6ND4 - chains 2 and b of the 30 polymer chains in the assembly; structure by electron microscopy, 4.30 A resolution (low resolution: residue-level contacts below are approximate; hydrogen-bond / salt-bridge calls are withheld).

# Chain 2
Molecule: U3 snoRNA
From: Saccharomyces cerevisiae BY4741
Sequence (146 nucleotides; row label = number of the first residue in the row; note: 165 numbers in that range are skipped by the numbering (no residue carries them; nothing is unmodelled there)):
    23 AGGAUC
    30 AGGAAUCGUC ACUCUUUGAC UCUUCAAAAG AGCCACUGAA UCCAACUUGG UUGAUGAGUC
    90 CCAUAACCUU UGUACCC
   110 AGUGAGAAA
   200 CCGU
   246 AUGGCGCGAU GAUCU
   263 ACCCA
   304 UGGGUGGGUA CAAAUGGCAG UCUGACAAGU

# Chain b
Molecule: Nop58
From: Saccharomyces cerevisiae BY4741
Sequence (503 residues; each row starts with the number of its first residue; note: 8 numbers in that range are skipped by the numbering (no residue carries them; nothing is unmodelled there); X marks 124 residues of unknown identity (built as UNK)):
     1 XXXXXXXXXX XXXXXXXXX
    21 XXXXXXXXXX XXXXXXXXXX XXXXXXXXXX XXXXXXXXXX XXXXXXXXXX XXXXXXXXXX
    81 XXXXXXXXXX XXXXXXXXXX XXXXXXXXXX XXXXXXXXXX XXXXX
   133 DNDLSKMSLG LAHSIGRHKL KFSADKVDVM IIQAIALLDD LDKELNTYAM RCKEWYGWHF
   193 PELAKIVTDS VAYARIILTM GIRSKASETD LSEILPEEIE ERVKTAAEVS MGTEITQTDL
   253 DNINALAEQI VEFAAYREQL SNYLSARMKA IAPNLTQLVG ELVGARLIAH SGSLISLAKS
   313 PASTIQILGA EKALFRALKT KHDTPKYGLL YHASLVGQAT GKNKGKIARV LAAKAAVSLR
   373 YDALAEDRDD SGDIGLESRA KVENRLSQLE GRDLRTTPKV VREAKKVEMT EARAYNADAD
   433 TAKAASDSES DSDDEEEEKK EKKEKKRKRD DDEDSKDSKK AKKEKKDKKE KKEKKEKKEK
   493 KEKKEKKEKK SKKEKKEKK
Unresolved in the structure: 155-158, 438-511

# Interface between chain 2 and chain b
Contacting residue pairs (21; chain 2 residue first):
  G82(2) / Ala-365(b)
  U84(2) / Lys-358(b)
  A86(2) / Asp-335(b)
  A86(2) / Thr-336(b)
  A86(2) / Pro-337(b)
  A86(2) / Lys-338(b)
  A86(2) / Gly-357(b)
  A86(2) / Lys-358(b)
  G87(2) / Ala-325(b)
  G87(2) / His-334(b)
  G87(2) / Asp-335(b)
  U88(2) / Ala-322(b)
  U88(2) / Ala-325(b)
  U88(2) / Thr-336(b)
  U88(2) / Pro-337(b)
  U88(2) / Lys-338(b)
  A92(2) / Lys-324(b)
  U93(2) / Gly-321(b)
  G323(2) / Phe-327(b)
  G323(2) / Lys-331(b)
  C325(2) / Ser-315(b)
Interface residues without a listed pair, chain 2 (15 interface residues in all): G67, A68, A83, C89, U326, G327
Interface residues without a listed pair, chain b (21 interface residues in all): Glu-323, Arg-361, Val-362, Lys-366, Lys-411, Arg-414

# In short
Chain 2 and chain b form an interface of 15 and 21 residues respectively.
Chain 2 is U3 snoRNA and chain b is Nop58, both from Saccharomyces cerevisiae BY4741; the structure,
Conformational switches control early maturation of the eukaryotic small ribosomal subunit, was determined by
electron microscopy.
